Entry 1JU3 (X-ray diffraction, 1.58 A resolution); this record covers chain A.

[Chain A]
Molecule: cocaine esterase
From: Rhodococcus sp. MB1
UniProtKB: Q9L9D7 (COCE_RHOSM); residue numbers follow UniProt; this construct covers 1-574
Chain sequence (583 residues; numbered 1 to 583; the number before each row is that of its first residue):
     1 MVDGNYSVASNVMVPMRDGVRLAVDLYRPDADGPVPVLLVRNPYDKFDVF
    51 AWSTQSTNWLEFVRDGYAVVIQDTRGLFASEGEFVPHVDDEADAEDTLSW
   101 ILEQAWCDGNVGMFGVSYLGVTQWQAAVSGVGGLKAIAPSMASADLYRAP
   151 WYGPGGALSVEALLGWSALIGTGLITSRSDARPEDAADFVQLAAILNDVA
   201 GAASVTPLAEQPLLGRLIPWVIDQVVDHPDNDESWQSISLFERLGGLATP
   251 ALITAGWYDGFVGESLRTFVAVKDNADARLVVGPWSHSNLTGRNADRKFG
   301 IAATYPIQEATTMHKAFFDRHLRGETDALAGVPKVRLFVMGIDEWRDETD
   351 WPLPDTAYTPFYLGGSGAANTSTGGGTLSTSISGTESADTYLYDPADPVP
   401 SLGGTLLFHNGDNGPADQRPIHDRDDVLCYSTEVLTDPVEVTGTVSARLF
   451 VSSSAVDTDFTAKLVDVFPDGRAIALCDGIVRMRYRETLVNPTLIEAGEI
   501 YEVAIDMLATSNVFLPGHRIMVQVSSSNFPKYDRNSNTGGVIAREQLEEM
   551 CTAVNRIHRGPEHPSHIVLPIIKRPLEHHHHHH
Unresolved in the structure: 1-4, 575-583
Glycans and other covalent adducts: phenyl boronic acid (PBC) linked to S117
Differences from the reference sequence: expression tag (575-583)
Ligand contacts: phenyl boronic acid (PBC): Y44, Y118, P150, W151, W166, F261, H287, L407, F408
Curated features (UniProtKB/Swiss-Prot):
  - active site: S117 (Acyl-ester intermediate), D259 (Charge relay system), H287 (Charge relay system)
  - binding site (substrate): Y44, Y118
  - site: Y44 (Probably involved in activating the substrate carbonyl and the acyl enzyme for hydrolysis)

[Overview]
Phenyl boronic acid is covalently linked to S117. UniProt lists 3 active-site residues and substrate-binding
residues Y44 and Y118.
Chain A is cocaine esterase (Rhodococcus sp. MB1); the structure, Bacterial cocaine esterase complex with
transition state analog, was determined by X-ray diffraction, deposited together with 1JU4.
